5OX1 - chain A; structure by X-ray diffraction, 1.85 A resolution.

# Chain A
Name: Glycogen phosphorylase, muscle form
From: Oryctolagus cuniculus
Notes: EC 2.4.1.1
UniProtKB: P00489 (PYGM_RABIT); residues 0-842 here correspond to UniProt positions 1-843 (UniProt number = residue number + 1)
Amino-acid sequence (843 residues; row label = number of the first residue in the row; numbering starts at 0):
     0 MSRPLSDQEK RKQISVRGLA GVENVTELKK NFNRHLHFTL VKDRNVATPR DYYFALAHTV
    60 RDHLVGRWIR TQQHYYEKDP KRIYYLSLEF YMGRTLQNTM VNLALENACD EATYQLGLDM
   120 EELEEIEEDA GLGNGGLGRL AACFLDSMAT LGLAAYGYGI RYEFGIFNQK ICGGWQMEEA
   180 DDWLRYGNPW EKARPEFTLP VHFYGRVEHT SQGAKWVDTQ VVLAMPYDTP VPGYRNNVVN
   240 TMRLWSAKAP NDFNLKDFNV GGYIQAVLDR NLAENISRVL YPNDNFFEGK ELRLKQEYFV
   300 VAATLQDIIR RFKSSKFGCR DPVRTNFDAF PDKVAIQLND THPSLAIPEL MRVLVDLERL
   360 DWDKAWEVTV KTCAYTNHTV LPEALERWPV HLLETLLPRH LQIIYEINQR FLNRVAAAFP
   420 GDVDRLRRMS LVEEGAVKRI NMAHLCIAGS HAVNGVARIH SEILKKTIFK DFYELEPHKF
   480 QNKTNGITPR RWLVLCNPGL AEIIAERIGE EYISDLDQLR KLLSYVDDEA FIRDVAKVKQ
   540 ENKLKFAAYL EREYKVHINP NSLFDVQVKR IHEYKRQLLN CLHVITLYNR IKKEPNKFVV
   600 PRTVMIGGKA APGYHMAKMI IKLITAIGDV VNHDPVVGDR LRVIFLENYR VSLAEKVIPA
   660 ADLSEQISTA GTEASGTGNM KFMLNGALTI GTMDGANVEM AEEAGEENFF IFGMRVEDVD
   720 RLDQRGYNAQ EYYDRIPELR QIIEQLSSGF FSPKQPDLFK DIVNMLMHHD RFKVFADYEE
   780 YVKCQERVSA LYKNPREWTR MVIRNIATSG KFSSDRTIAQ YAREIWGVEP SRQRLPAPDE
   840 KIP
Unresolved in the structure: 0-11, 255-260, 315-323, 837-842
Covalently attached groups: pyridoxal phosphate (PLP) linked to K680
Small-molecule neighbours:
  - jlh270 (B1K; (2R,3S,4R,5R,6S)-2-(hydroxymethyl)-6-[5-(4-methoxyphenyl)-1H-1,2,4-triazol-3-yl]oxane-3,4,5-triol): E88, N133, G135, L136, L139, Y280, N282, D283, N284, F285, R292, H341, H377, T378, V455, N484, Y573, E672, A673, S674, G675, T676
  - pyridoxal phosphate (PLP): Y90, G134, G135, R138, W491, V567, K568, K574, Y648, R649, V650, A653, Q665, E672, G675, T676, G677
Swiss-Prot annotation at these positions:
  - binding site (AMP): D42, Y75, R309 to C318
  - site: C108 (Involved in the association of subunits), C142 (Involved in the association of subunits), Y155 (Can be labeled by an AMP analog)
  - modified residue: S1 (N-acetylserine), S14 (Phosphoserine), Y203 (Phosphotyrosine), Y226 (Phosphotyrosine), S429 (Phosphoserine), Y472 (Phosphotyrosine), S513 (Phosphoserine), K680 (N6-(pyridoxal phosphate)lysine), S746 (Phosphoserine), S747 (Phosphoserine)

# In short
Bound to chain A: jlh270. Pyridoxal phosphate is covalently linked to K680. UniProt lists 12 AMP-binding
residues.
Chain A is Glycogen phosphorylase, muscle form (Oryctolagus cuniculus); the structure, Glycogen Phosphorylase
in complex with JLH270, was determined by X-ray diffraction, deposited together with 5OWY, 5OWZ, 5OX0, 5OX3
and 5OX4.
